Entry 3OPY (X-ray diffraction, 3.05 A resolution); this record covers chains F and G of the 12 polymer chains in the assembly.

Chain F:
Name: 6-phosphofructo-1-kinase beta-subunit
From: Pichia pastoris
Notes: EC 2.7.1.11
UniProtKB: Q8TGA0 (Q8TGA0_PICPA); residues 1-941 here = UniProt positions 1-941
Chain sequence (941 residues; row label = number of the first residue in the row):
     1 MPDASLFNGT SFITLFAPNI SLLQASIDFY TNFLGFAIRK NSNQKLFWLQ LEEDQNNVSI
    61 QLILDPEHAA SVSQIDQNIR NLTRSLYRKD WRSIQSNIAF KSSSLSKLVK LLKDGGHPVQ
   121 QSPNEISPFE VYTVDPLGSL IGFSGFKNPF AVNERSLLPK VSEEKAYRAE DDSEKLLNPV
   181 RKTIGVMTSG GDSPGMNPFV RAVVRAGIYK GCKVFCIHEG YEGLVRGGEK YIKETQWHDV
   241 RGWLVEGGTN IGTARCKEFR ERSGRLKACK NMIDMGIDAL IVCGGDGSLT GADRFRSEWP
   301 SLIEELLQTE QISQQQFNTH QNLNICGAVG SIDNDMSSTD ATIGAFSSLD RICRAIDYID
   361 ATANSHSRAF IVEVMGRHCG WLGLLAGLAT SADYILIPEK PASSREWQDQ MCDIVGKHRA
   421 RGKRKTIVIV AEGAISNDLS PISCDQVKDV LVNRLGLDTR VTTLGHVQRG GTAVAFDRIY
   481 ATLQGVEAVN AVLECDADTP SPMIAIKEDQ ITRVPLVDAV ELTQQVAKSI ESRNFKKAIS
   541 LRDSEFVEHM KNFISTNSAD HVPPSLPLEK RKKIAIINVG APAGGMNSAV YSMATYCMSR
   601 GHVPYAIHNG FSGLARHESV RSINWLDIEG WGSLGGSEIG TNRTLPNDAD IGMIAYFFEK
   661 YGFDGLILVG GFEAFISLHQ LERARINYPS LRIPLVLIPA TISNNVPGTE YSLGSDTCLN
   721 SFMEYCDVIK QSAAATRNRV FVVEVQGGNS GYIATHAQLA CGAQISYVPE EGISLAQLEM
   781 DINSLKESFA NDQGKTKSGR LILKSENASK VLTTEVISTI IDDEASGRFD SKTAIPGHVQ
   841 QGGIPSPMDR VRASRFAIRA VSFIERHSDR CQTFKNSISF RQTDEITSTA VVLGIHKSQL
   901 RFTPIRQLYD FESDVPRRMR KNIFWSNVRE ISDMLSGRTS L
Unresolved in the structure: 1-4, 20, 22, 46-48, 84-93, 144, 156-179, 306-313, 364, 559, 737, 898, 921
Small-molecule neighbours: ATP (adenosine-5'-triphosphate): Asp393, Tyr394, Ile395, Lys400, Pro401, Ala402, Ser403, Ser404, Arg405, Gln410, Ile414, Phe553, Ile554, Asn557, Ser558
UniProt features mapped onto this chain:
  - region: Ala559 to Lys572 (Interdomain linker)
  - active site: Asp333 (Proton acceptor)
  - binding site (ATP): Gly191, Arg255, Cys256, Gly285 to Ser288, Ile395, Lys400 to Arg405, Gln410, Asn557, Ser558
  - binding site (Mg(2+)): Asp286
  - binding site (beta-D-fructose 6-phosphate): Ser331 to Asp333, Arg368, Met375 to Arg377, Glu432, Arg460, His466 to Arg469
  - binding site (beta-D-fructose 2,6-bisphosphate): Arg643, Thr701 to Asn705, Arg739, Gln746 to Gly748, Glu806, Lys832, His838 to Gln841, Arg918

Chain G:
Name: 6-phosphofructo-1-kinase alpha-subunit
From: Pichia pastoris
Notes: EC 2.7.1.11
UniProtKB: Q8NJU8 (Q8NJU8_PICPA); residue numbers follow UniProt; this construct covers 1-989
Chain sequence (989 residues; row label = number of the first residue in the row):
     1 MPEPSISDLS FTSFVTNDDN LFEETFNFYT KLGFHATRSY VKDNRSDFEL TGISTDSIKE
    61 IWLESFPLSE VVEASGGREL RKPLQESVGY ESEALLGYSP YQSGGVVIKL RLSNHDLEKN
   121 NDLPGEVTFF TASIDKLKAK LIEIGAEIIP SKIDLVEFST RDPMGDVISF SSYPSLNSKK
   181 ITSPDFFLHP KKEVRSEESI VEQVKSEEGK KKIAIITSGG DAPGMNAAVR AVTRAGIFYG
   241 CKVYACYEGY TGLVKGGDML KELQWQDVRG LLSIGGTIIG TARCKEFRER WGRLQACYNM
   301 VSNGIDALVV CGGDGSLTGA DLFRKEWPEL IKELLGEDKI TKEQYETHRN LTIVGLVGSI
   361 DNDMCGTDST IGAYSSLERI IELVDYIDAT AASHSRAFVV EVMGRHCGWL GLMSGIATGA
   421 DYIFIPERPP SESNWKDDLK KVCLRHREKG RRKTTVIVAE GAIDDQLNPI TSEEVKDVLV
   481 EIGLDTRITR LGHVQRGGAP CAFDRFLATV QGVDAVRAVL ESTPAIPSPV ISILENKIVR
   541 QPLVESVAQT KTVSAAIEAK DFDKALQLRD QEFATSYENF LSVSKYDDGS YLVPESSRLN
   601 IAIIHVGAPT SALNPATRVA TLNSLAKGHR VFAIRNGFAG LIRHGAVREL NWIDVEDWHN
   661 TGGSEIGTNR SLPSDDMGTV AYYFQQYKFD GLIIIGGFEA FTALYELDAA RAQYPIFNIP
   721 MCCLPATVSN NVPGTEYSLG SDTCLNTLSG YCDAVKQSAS ASRRRTFVVE VQGGYSGYLA
   781 SYAGLITGAL AVYTPENPIN LQTVQEDIEL LTRTYEEDDG KNRSGKIFIH NEKASKVYTT
   841 DLIAAIIGEA GKGRFESRTA VPGHVQQGKS PSSIDRVNAC RLAIKCCNFI EDANFQVKHN
   901 ANLSADERHL RFFYDDGVKT SAVSGKSSVI DDNTSVVIGI QGSEVTFTPV KQLWENETHH
   961 KWRKGKNVHW EQLNIVSDLL SGRLSIRTT
Unresolved in the structure: 1-4, 43, 55, 75-76, 99, 103, 115-117, 153-154, 177, 187-207, 334-341, 761, 820-822, 963-966
UniProt features mapped onto this chain:
  - region: Tyr586 to Leu599 (Interdomain linker)
  - active site: Asp361 (Proton acceptor)
  - binding site (ATP): Gly220, Arg283, Cys284, Gly313 to Ser316
  - binding site (Mg(2+)): Asp314
  - binding site (beta-D-fructose 6-phosphate): Ser359 to Asp361, Arg396, Met403 to Arg405, Glu460, Arg487, His493 to Arg496
  - binding site (beta-D-fructose 2,6-bisphosphate): Arg670, Thr727 to Asn731, Arg765, Gln772 to Gly774, Glu832, Arg858, His864 to Gln867, Arg963

How chain F and chain G interact:
Pairs across the interface (105):
  Ser5(F) with Ser65(G); Phe66(G); Leu68(G)
  Leu6(F) with Ser65(G); Thr131(G), hydrogen bond (backbone-side chain); Ser133(G); Lys136(G); Leu137(G); Lys140(G)
  Phe7(F) with Tyr29(G), hydrophobic; Leu32(G), hydrophobic; Phe34(G), hydrophobic; Ser65(G), hydrogen bond (backbone-side chain); Phe129(G), hydrophobic; Phe130(G)
  Asn8(F) with Leu68(G); Tyr101(G); Gln102(G); Phe130(G), hydrogen bond (backbone-backbone); Thr131(G); Ala132(G), hydrogen bond (side chain-backbone)
  Gly9(F) with Phe129(G); Phe130(G), hydrogen bond (backbone-backbone)
  Thr10(F) with Thr128(G); Phe129(G)
  Ser11(F) with Thr128(G), hydrogen bond (backbone-backbone); Phe129(G); Phe130(G); Ser169(G); Phe170(G), hydrogen bond (side chain-backbone); Ser171(G), hydrogen bond (side chain-backbone)
  Phe12(F) with Val127(G); Thr128(G), hydrogen bond (backbone-backbone); Ser169(G)
  Ile13(F) with Glu126(G)
  Thr14(F) with Gly125(G); Glu126(G), hydrogen bond (backbone-backbone); Thr128(G), hydrogen bond
  Glu52(F) with Ile6(G), hydrogen bond (side chain-backbone)
  Asn56(F) with Ser172(G)
  Asn57(F) with Asp8(G); Ser172(G)
  Val58(F) with Ser7(G); Asp8(G)
  Glu67(F) with Pro124(G)
  His68(F) with Pro124(G)
  Asp76(F) with Asn120(G); Leu123(G)
  Ile79(F) with Asn120(G)
  Ile94(F) with Ser54(G); Lys119(G); Asn120(G), hydrogen bond (backbone-backbone)
  Gln95(F) with Val15(G); Asn120(G); Leu123(G)
  Ser96(F) with Ser13(G); Phe14(G); Val15(G)
  Asn97(F) with Thr12(G); Ser13(G), hydrogen bond (backbone-backbone)
  Ile98(F) with Phe11(G); Thr12(G); Val127(G), hydrophobic
  Ala99(F) with Leu9(G); Ser10(G), hydrogen bond (backbone-backbone); Phe11(G), hydrogen bond (backbone-backbone)
  Phe100(F) with Asp8(G); Leu9(G), hydrophobic; Ser10(G)
  Lys101(F) with Ile6(G); Ser7(G), hydrogen bond (backbone-backbone); Asp8(G), hydrogen bond (backbone-backbone); Leu9(G), hydrogen bond (side chain-backbone); Ser10(G)
  Ser102(F) with Ser5(G), hydrogen bond (side chain-backbone); Ile6(G)
  Ser103(F) with Ser5(G)
  Gln120(F) with Ile53(G); Ser54(G)
  Pro136(F) with Leu123(G)
  Ala151(F) with Leu95(G), hydrophobic
  Leu775(F) with Leu801(G), hydrophobic; Val804(G), hydrophobic; Gln805(G); Ile846(G), hydrophobic
  Ala776(F) with Gln805(G)
  Leu778(F) with Leu801(G), hydrophobic
  Glu779(F) with Asn800(G); Leu801(G)
  Ile782(F) with Leu801(G), hydrophobic
  Ser809(F) with Glu849(G), hydrogen bond
  Lys810(F) with Glu849(G), salt bridge
  Val811(F) with Ala845(G); Ile846(G); Glu849(G)
  Thr819(F) with Val837(G)
  Ile820(F) with Leu801(G), hydrophobic; Val837(G), hydrophobic; Tyr838(G)
  Asp823(F) with Ile799(G); Val837(G); Tyr838(G)
  Glu824(F) with Asn800(G); Leu801(G); Tyr838(G)
Interface residues without a listed pair, chain F (50 interface residues in all): Arg80, Val134, Ile141, Gly145, Phe150, Val152, Val816
Interface residues without a listed pair, chain G (59 interface residues in all): Trp62, Gly104, Asn121, Leu155, Val167, Gln802, Leu842

Summary:
50 residues of chain F and 59 residues of chain G are in contact, with 21 hydrogen bonds and 1 salt bridge.
Polar contacts include Lys810(F)-Glu849(G), Leu6(F)-Thr131(G) and Phe7(F)-Ser65(G). Ligands of chain F: ATP.
Here chain F is 6-phosphofructo-1-kinase beta-subunit and chain G is 6-phosphofructo-1-kinase alpha-subunit,
both from Pichia pastoris. Entry 3OPY (Crystal structure of Pichia pastoris phosphofructokinase in the
T-state) was determined by X-ray diffraction.
